4QAM - chains A and B; structure by X-ray diffraction, 1.83 A resolution.

[Chain A]
Protein: X-linked retinitis pigmentosa GTPase regulator
From: Homo sapiens
Notes: fragment: RCC1-like domain
UniProt: Q92834 (RPGR_HUMAN); residues 1-392 here = UniProt positions 1-392
Chain sequence (400 residues; numbered 1 to 400; the number before each row is that of its first residue):
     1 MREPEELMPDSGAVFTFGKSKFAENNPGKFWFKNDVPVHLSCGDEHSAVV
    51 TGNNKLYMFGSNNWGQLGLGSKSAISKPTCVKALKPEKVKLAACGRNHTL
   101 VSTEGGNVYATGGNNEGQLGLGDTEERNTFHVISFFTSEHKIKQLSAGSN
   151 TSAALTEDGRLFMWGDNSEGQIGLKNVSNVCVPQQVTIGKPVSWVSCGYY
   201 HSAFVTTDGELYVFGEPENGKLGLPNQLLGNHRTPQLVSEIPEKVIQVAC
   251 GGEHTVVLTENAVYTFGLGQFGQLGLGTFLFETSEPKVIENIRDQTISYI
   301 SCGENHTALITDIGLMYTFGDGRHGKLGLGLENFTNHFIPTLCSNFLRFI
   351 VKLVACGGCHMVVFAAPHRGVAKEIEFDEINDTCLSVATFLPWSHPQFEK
Disordered / not traced: 1-5, 370-400
Differences from the reference sequence: engineered mutation Val195 (Ile in Q92834); expression tag (393-400)
UniProt features mapped onto this chain:
  - natural variant: Gly43 (G43E: In RP3; G43R: In RP3), Gly60 (G60V: In RP3), Ile75 (I75V: In RP3), His98 (H98Q: In RP3), Thr99 (T99N: In RP3), Arg127 (R127G: In RP3), Phe130 (F130C: In RP3), Ser152 (S152L: In RP3), Gly173 (G173R: In RP3 and RPSRDF), Gly215 (G215V: In RP3), Pro235 (P235S: In RP3), Cys250 (C250R: In RP3; C250Y: In RP3), 10 further natural variant entries in UniProt
  - mutagenesis: Val36 (V36F: Does not reduce interaction with PDE6D), Arg323 (R323E: Abolishes interaction with RPGRIP1)
Bound ions: Mg2+ near Glu304 (its only coordinating residue here)
What the authors report for this chain:
  - mutagenesis - D321K: unchanged binding to X-linked retinitis pigmentosa GTPase regulator-interacting protein 1 (chain B)
  - mutagenesis - R323E: decreased binding to RIDL279
  - disease-associated variants - K29R, H324E, N345D: unchanged binding to X-linked retinitis pigmentosa GTPase regulator-interacting protein 1 (chain B)
  - disease-associated variants - G320R: decreased stability

[Chain B]
Protein: X-linked retinitis pigmentosa GTPase regulator-interacting protein 1
From: Homo sapiens
Notes: fragment: RPGR-interacting domain
UniProt: Q96KN7 (RPGR1_HUMAN); residue numbers follow UniProt; this construct covers 1091-1286
Chain sequence (201 residues; each row starts with the number of its first residue):
  1086 GAMGSSEAQTTDSDDVIVPPMSQKYPKADSEKMCIEIVSLAFYPEAEVMS
  1136 DENIKQVYVEYKFYDLPLSETETPVSLRKPRAGEEIHFHFSKVIDLDPQE
  1186 QQGRRRFLFDMLNGQDPDQGHLKFTVVSDPLDEEKKECEEVGYAYLQLWQ
  1236 ILESGRDILEQELDIVSPEDLATPIGRLKVSLQAAAVLHAIYKEMTEDLF
  1286 S
Disordered / not traced: 1086-1096, 1107-1113, 1284-1286
Differences from the reference sequence: expression tag (1086-1090)
Modified positions: Mse1088 (selenomethionine); Mse1106, Mse1118, Mse1134, Mse1196, Mse1280 (selenomethionine; parent Met)
UniProt features mapped onto this chain:
  - natural variant: Asp1114 (D1114G: In LCA6), Glu1130 (E1130Q: Found in a patient with LCA6), Val1211 (V1211E: In LCA6)
  - mutagenesis: Glu1121 (E1121A: Nearly abolishes interaction with RPGR; when associated with A-1174 and A-1245; E1121K: Decreases interaction with RPGR), His1174 (H1174A: Nearly abolishes interaction with RPGR; when associated with A-1121 and A-1245; H1174D: Abolishes interaction with RPGR), Glu1245 (E1245A: Nearly abolishes interaction with RPGR; when associated with A-1121 and A-1174; E1245K: No effect on interaction with RPGR)
What the authors report for this chain:
  - mutagenesis - K1147A/K1220A/K1221A/E1222A, E1245K: unchanged binding to X-linked retinitis pigmentosa GTPase regulator (chain A)
  - mutagenesis - E1121A/H1174A/E1245A: decreased binding to X-linked retinitis pigmentosa GTPase regulator (chain A)
  - mutagenesis - V1101N/I1102F/V1103R/P1104L/M1106G: abolished binding to X-linked retinitis pigmentosa GTPase regulator (chain A)
  - disease-associated variants - D1114G: unchanged binding to X-linked retinitis pigmentosa GTPase regulator (chain A)

[Chain A / chain B interface]
Contacting residue pairs (54; chain A residue first):
  Glu6(A) - Ile1102(B)
  Phe22(A) - Val1103(B)  hydrophobic
  Lys29(A) - Val1103(B)
  Lys29(A) - Pro1104(B)
  Lys29(A) - Mse1106(B)
  Phe30(A) - Ile1102(B)
  Trp31(A) - Val1101(B)
  Trp31(A) - Ile1102(B)  hydrogen bond (backbone-backbone)
  Trp31(A) - Pro1104(B)
  Lys33(A) - Ser1098(B)
  Lys33(A) - Asp1100(B)
  Lys55(A) - Asp1099(B)  salt bridge
  Tyr57(A) - Asp1099(B)  hydrogen bond (side chain-backbone)
  Tyr57(A) - Val1101(B)  hydrophobic
  Lys77(A) - Val1101(B)
  Pro78(A) - Val1101(B)
  Cys80(A) - Asp1099(B)
  Lys82(A) - Asp1097(B)  salt bridge
  Lys82(A) - Asp1099(B)  salt bridge
  Lys85(A) - Asp1099(B)  salt bridge
  Gln270(A) - His1172(B)
  Phe271(A) - His1172(B)
  Phe271(A) - His1174(B)
  Thr278(A) - Val1160(B)
  Thr278(A) - Ser1161(B)
  Thr278(A) - Leu1162(B)
  Thr278(A) - Arg1163(B)  hydrogen bond (backbone-backbone)
  Phe279(A) - Lys1140(B)
  Phe279(A) - Gln1141(B)
  Phe279(A) - Arg1163(B)  hydrogen bond (backbone-side chain)
  Phe279(A) - Leu1216(B)  hydrophobic
  Phe281(A) - Arg1163(B)
  Phe281(A) - Glu1169(B)
  Phe281(A) - Ile1171(B)  hydrophobic
  Asp321(A) - His1174(B)  salt bridge
  Arg323(A) - Glu1121(B)  salt bridge
  Arg323(A) - Val1123(B)
  Arg323(A) - His1174(B)
  Arg323(A) - Glu1245(B)  salt bridge
  Glu332(A) - Val1178(B)
  Asn333(A) - Ser1176(B)
  Asn333(A) - Lys1177(B)
  Asn333(A) - Val1178(B)
  Phe334(A) - His1174(B)
  Phe334(A) - Phe1175(B)
  Phe334(A) - Ser1176(B)  hydrogen bond (backbone-backbone)
  Thr335(A) - Pro1159(B)
  Thr335(A) - Phe1173(B)
  Thr335(A) - His1174(B)
  Asn336(A) - His1172(B)  hydrogen bond (side chain-backbone)
  Asn336(A) - Phe1173(B)  hydrogen bond (backbone-backbone)
  Asn336(A) - His1174(B)  hydrogen bond
  Phe338(A) - Leu1162(B)  hydrophobic
  Phe338(A) - His1172(B)
Interface residues without a listed pair, chain A (31 interface residues in all): Met8, Ala23, Pro27, Gly28, Phe32
The authors on this interface:
  - residue pairs: Asp321(A)-His1174(B) (hydrogen bond), Arg323(A)-His1174(B) (pi stacking), Asn336(A)-His1174(B) (hydrogen bond), Glu1121(B)-Arg323(A) (salt bridge), Glu1245(B)-Arg323(A) (salt bridge)
  - interface residues, chain A: Phe271(A), Phe279(A), Phe281(A), Asn333(A), Asn336(A)
  - interface residues, chain B: Asp1097(B), Val1101(B), Pro1104(B)

[Summary]
Chain A and chain B form an interface of 31 and 29 residues respectively; the contacts include 8 hydrogen
bonds and 7 salt bridges. Polar pairs include Lys55(A)-Asp1099(B), Lys82(A)-Asp1097(B) and
Lys82(A)-Asp1099(B). The authors report hydrogen bonds between Asp321(A) and His1174(B) and Asn336(A) and
His1174(B); pi stacking between Arg323(A) and His1174(B); salt bridges between Glu1121(B) and Arg323(A) and
Glu1245(B) and Arg323(A). The paper reports that R323E of chain A reduces binding to RIDL279; interface
residues Phe271(A), Phe279(A) and Asp1097(B) among others; 11 substitutions were tested in all.
Chain A is X-linked retinitis pigmentosa GTPase regulator and chain B is X-linked retinitis pigmentosa GTPase
regulator-interacting protein 1, both from Homo sapiens; the structure, Crystal Structure of the RPGR
RCC1-like domain in complex with the RPGR-interacting domain of RPGRIP1, was determined by X-ray diffraction.
